Entry 8VCY (X-ray diffraction, 2.60 A resolution); this record covers chains A and C of the 5 polymer chains in the assembly.

== Chain A ==
Molecule: MHC class II HLA-DQ-alpha chain
From: Homo sapiens
Reference sequence: Q30069 (Q30069_HUMAN); the construct lacks a stretch of the UniProt sequence, so the offset changes along the chain: -1 to 9 = UniProt 1-11; 10-181 = UniProt 13-184
Amino-acid sequence (185 residues; each row starts with the number of its first residue; numbers below 1 keep their minus sign (Glu-1 is residue -1)):
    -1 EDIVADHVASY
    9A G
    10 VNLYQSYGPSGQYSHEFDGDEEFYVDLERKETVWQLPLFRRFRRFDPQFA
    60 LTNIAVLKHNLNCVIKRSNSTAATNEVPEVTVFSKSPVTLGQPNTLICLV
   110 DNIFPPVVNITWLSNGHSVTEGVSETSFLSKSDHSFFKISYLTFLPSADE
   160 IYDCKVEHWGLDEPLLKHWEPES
Not modelled in the structure: -1, 179-182
Disulfide bonds: Cys107-Cys163
Covalently attached groups: N-acetylglucosamine (NAG) linked to Asn118
Construct notes: engineered mutation Cys72 (Ile75 in Q30069); expression tag (182)

== Chain C ==
Molecule: Hybrid insulin peptide (HIP; InsC8-15-NPY68-74)
From: Homo sapiens
Amino-acid sequence (15 residues; row label = number of the first residue in the row; numbers below 1 keep their minus sign (Gly-2 is residue -2)):
    -2 GQVELGGGSSPETCI

== Interface between chain A and chain C ==
Pairs across the interface (32):
  Tyr9(A) - Gly3(C)
  Tyr9(A) - Gly4(C)  hydrogen bond (backbone-backbone)
  Tyr22(A) - Gly3(C)
  His24(A) - Leu2(C)
  His24(A) - Gly3(C)
  Phe51(A) - Gly-2(C)
  Arg52(A) - Glu1(C)  salt bridge
  Arg53(A) - Gly-2(C)
  Arg53(A) - Gln-1(C)
  Arg53(A) - Val0(C)
  Arg53(A) - Glu1(C)  hydrogen bond (backbone-backbone)
  Phe54(A) - Glu1(C)
  Asp55(A) - Val0(C)
  Phe58(A) - Gly3(C)
  Phe58(A) - Gly4(C)
  Asn62(A) - Gly4(C)  hydrogen bond (side chain-backbone)
  Asn62(A) - Gly5(C)
  Asn62(A) - Ser6(C)  hydrogen bond
  Val65(A) - Ser6(C)
  Val65(A) - Pro8(C)  hydrophobic
  Leu66(A) - Ser6(C)
  His68(A) - Glu9(C)
  His68(A) - Cys11(C)  hydrogen bond (side chain-backbone)
  Asn69(A) - Ser7(C)  hydrogen bond (side chain-backbone)
  Asn69(A) - Pro8(C)
  Asn69(A) - Glu9(C)  hydrogen bond (side chain-backbone)
  Cys72(A) - Glu9(C)
  Cys72(A) - Thr10(C)
  Cys72(A) - Cys11(C)  disulfide
  Val73(A) - Glu9(C)
  Arg76(A) - Glu9(C)  salt bridge
  Arg76(A) - Thr10(C)  hydrogen bond
Also at the interface, not in a pair above, chain A (18 interface residues in all): Trp43
Disulfides between the chains: Cys72(A)-Cys11(C)

== In short ==
Chain A and chain C form an interface of 18 and 14 residues respectively; the contacts include 1 disulfide
bond, 8 hydrogen bonds and 2 salt bridges. Polar contacts include Arg52(A)-Glu1(C), Arg76(A)-Glu9(C) and
Asn62(A)-Gly4(C). N-acetylglucosamine is covalently linked to Asn118(A).
Chain A is MHC class II HLA-DQ-alpha chain and chain C is Hybrid insulin peptide (HIP; InsC8-15-NPY68-74),
both from Homo sapiens; the structure, Human TCR A2.13 in complex with DQ8-InsC8-15NPY, was determined by
X-ray diffraction, deposited together with 8VCX, 8VD0, 8VD2, 8VDD and 8VDU.
